6UTE - chains D and S of the 3 polymer chains in the assembly; structure by X-ray diffraction, 2.90 A resolution.

# Chain D
Protein: Z032 Fab light chain
Source organism: Homo sapiens
Reference sequence: P0DOX7 (IGK_HUMAN); residues 109-214 carry their UniProt numbers (106 of 214 residues fall inside the UniProt entry; the rest is not from it)
Amino-acid sequence (214 residues; row label = number of the first residue in the row):
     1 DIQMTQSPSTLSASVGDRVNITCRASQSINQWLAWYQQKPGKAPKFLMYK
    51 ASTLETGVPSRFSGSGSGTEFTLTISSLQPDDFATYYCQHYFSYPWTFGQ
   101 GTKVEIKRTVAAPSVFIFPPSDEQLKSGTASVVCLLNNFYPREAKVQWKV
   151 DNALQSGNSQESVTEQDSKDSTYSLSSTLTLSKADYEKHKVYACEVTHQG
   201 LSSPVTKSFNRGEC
Disordered / not traced: 214
Disulfides: Cys23-Cys88, Cys134-Cys194

# Chain S
Protein: Envelope domain III
Source organism: West Nile virus
Reference sequence: Q06C97 (Q06C97_WNV); residues 303-400 here correspond to UniProt positions 293-390 (UniProt number = residue number - 10)
Amino-acid sequence (98 residues; each row starts with the number of its first residue):
   303 GVCSKAFKFLGTPADTGHGTVVLELQYTGTDGPCKVPISSVASLNDLTPV
   353 GRLVTVNPFVSVATANAKVLIELEPPFGDSYIVVGRGEQQINHHWHKS
Disulfides: Cys305-Cys336

# Interface between chain D and chain S
Residue-residue contacts - 8 pairs, chain D then chain S:
  Trp32(D) with Glu390(S); Gln391(S)
  Tyr91(D) with Glu390(S); Gln391(S), hydrogen bond (backbone-side chain)
  Phe92(D) with Gln391(S)
  Tyr94(D) with Ser306(S); Lys307(S); Asp333(S), hydrogen bond
Interface residues without a listed pair, chain D (5 interface residues in all): Tyr49
From the paper, about this interface:
  - epitope / paratope residues, chain D: Tyr91(D), Tyr94(D)

# Summary
Chain D and chain S each contribute 5 residues to their interface; the contacts include 2 hydrogen bonds.
Polar contacts include Tyr91(D)-Gln391(S) and Tyr94(D)-Asp333(S). The paper reports epitope/paratope residues
Tyr91(D) and Tyr94(D).
Here chain D is Z032 Fab light chain (Homo sapiens) and chain S is Envelope domain III (West Nile virus).
Entry 6UTE (Crystal structure of Z032 Fab in complex with WNV EDIII) was determined by X-ray diffraction.
